PDB entry 9MU2 | electron microscopy, 3.54 A resolution | chains B and C of the 42 polymer chains in the assembly

Chain B:
Molecule: Head-tail connector protein
From: Staphylococcus phage 80alpha
Reference sequence: S4V9M2 (S4V9M2_9CAUD); residue numbers follow UniProt; this construct covers 1-110
Chain sequence (110 residues; numbered 1 to 110; the number before each row is that of its first residue):
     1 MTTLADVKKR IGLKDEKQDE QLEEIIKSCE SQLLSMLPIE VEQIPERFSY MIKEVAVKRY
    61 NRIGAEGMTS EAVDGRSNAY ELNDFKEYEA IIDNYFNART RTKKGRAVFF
Not modelled in the structure: 1, 98-110

Chain C:
Molecule: adaptor
From: Staphylococcus phage 80alpha
Reference sequence: A0AA96SLM5 (A0AA96SLM5_9CAUD); residues 1-100 here = UniProt positions 1-100
Chain sequence (100 residues; numbered 1 to 100; the number before each row is that of its first residue):
     1 MRYEDRVIFQ LEQVATYNPK TSKKENTLIT YDAIPCNINP ISRARKQLEF GDVKNDVSVL
    61 RIKESISYPV SHVLVNGIRY KIVDTRIYRH ETSYYIEEVN

Chain B / chain C interface:
Residue-residue contacts (28):
  Ile11(B) - Arg2(C)
  Leu13(B) - Arg6(C)
  Asp15(B) - Arg6(C)  salt bridge
  Lys17(B) - Ala33(C)
  Gln18(B) - Tyr3(C)  hydrogen bond (side chain-backbone)
  Gln18(B) - Arg6(C)  hydrogen bond
  Gln18(B) - Pro35(C)
  Tyr60(B) - Arg2(C)
  Tyr60(B) - Tyr3(C)  hydrogen bond (side chain-backbone)
  Tyr60(B) - Glu4(C)
  Asn61(B) - Met1(C)
  Asn61(B) - Arg2(C)  hydrogen bond
  Ile63(B) - Met1(C)  hydrogen bond (backbone-backbone)
  Ile63(B) - Tyr3(C)  hydrophobic
  Glu71(B) - Met1(C)  hydrogen bond (side chain-backbone)
  Val73(B) - Met1(C)  hydrophobic
  Val73(B) - Arg61(C)  hydrogen bond (backbone-side chain)
  Val73(B) - Glu91(C)
  Asp74(B) - Arg61(C)  hydrogen bond (backbone-side chain)
  Asp74(B) - Tyr88(C)  hydrogen bond
  Asp74(B) - Ser93(C)  hydrogen bond
  Asp74(B) - Tyr95(C)  hydrogen bond
  Arg76(B) - Met1(C)
  Arg76(B) - Asn37(C)  hydrogen bond
  Arg76(B) - Ile38(C)
  Arg76(B) - Arg61(C)
  Asn78(B) - Met1(C)  hydrogen bond
  Tyr80(B) - Met1(C)
Interface residues without a listed pair, chain B (16 interface residues in all): Val57, Gly64
Interface residues without a listed pair, chain C (17 interface residues in all): Val59, Lys63, Arg86

In short:
16 residues of chain B face 17 of chain C across their interface; the contacts include 13 hydrogen bonds and 1
salt bridge. Polar contacts include Asp15(B)-Arg6(C), Gln18(B)-Tyr3(C) and Gln18(B)-Arg6(C).
Here chain B is Head-tail connector protein and chain C is adaptor, both from Staphylococcus phage 80alpha.
Entry 9MU2 (SaPI1 neck structure with DNA, tail completion protein, and tape measure protein) was determined
by electron microscopy (same publication as 9MU3).
